PDB entry 9B1Y | electron microscopy, 2.47 A resolution | chains Y and h of the 51 polymer chains in the assembly

Chain Y:
Molecule: 23S rRNA
Organism: Mycolicibacterium smegmatis
Sequence (3038 nucleotides; row label = number of the first residue in the row; note: 81 numbers in that range are skipped by the numbering (no residue carries them; nothing is unmodelled there)):
     2 AAGUGUUUAA GGGCGCAUGG UGGAUGCCUU GGCACUGGGA GCCGAUGAAG GACGUAGGAG
    62 GCUGCGAUAA GCCUCGGGGA GCUGUCAACC GAGCGUUGAU CCGAGGAUGU CCGAAUGGGG
   122 AAACCCGGCA CGAGUGAUGU CGUGUCACCA GGCGCUGAAU AUAUAGGCGU CUGGGGGGAA
   182 CGCGGGGAAG UGAAACAUCU CAGUACCCGU AGGAAGAGAA AACAAAAUGU GAUUCCGUGA
   242 GUAGUGGCGA GCGAAAGCGG AGGAUGGCUA AACCGUAUGC AUGUGAUACC GGGUAGGGGU
   302 UGUGUGUGCG GGGUUGUGGG ACCUAUCUUU CCGGCUCUAC CUGGCUGGAG GGCAGUGAGA
   362 AAAUGUUGUG GUUAGCGGAA AUGGCUUGGG AUGGCCUGCC GUAGACGGUG AGAGCCCGGU
   422 ACGUGAAAAC CCGACGUCUG UCUUGAUGGU GUUCCCGAGU AGCAGCGGGC CCGUGGAAUC
   482 UGCUGUGAAU CUGCCGGGAC CACCCGGUAA GCCUGAAUAC UUCCCAGUGA CCGAUAGCGG
   542 AUUAGUACCG UGAGGGAAUG GUGAAAAGUA CCCCGGGAGG GGAGUGAAAG AGUACCUGAA
   602 ACCGUGCGCU UACAAUCCGU CAGAGCCCUC GACGUGUCGU GGGGUGAUGG CGUGCCUUUU
   662 GAAGAAUGAG CCUGCGAGUC AGGGACAUGU CGCGAGGUUA ACCCGGGUGG GGUAGCCGCA
   722 GCGAAAGCGA GUCUGAAUAG GGCGUAUCCA CACAAGAGUG UGUGGUGUAG UGGUGUGUUC
   782 UGGACCCGAA GCGGAGUGAU CUACCCAUGG CCAGGGUGAA GCGCGGGUAA GACCGCGUGG
   842 AGGCCCGAAC CCACUUAGGU UGAAGACUGA GGGGAUGAGC UGUGGGUAGG GGUGAAAGGC
   902 CAAUCAAACU CCGUGAUAGC UGGUUCUCCC CGAAAUGCAU UUAGGUGCAG CGUCGCAUGU
   962 UUCUUGCCGG AGGUAGAGCU ACUGGAUGGC CGAUGGGCCC CACAGGGUUA CUGACGUCAG
  1022 CCAAACUCCG AAUGCCGGUA AGUCCAAGAG UGCGGCAGUG AGACGGCGGG GGAUAAGCUC
  1082 CGUGCGUCGA GAGGGAAACA GCCCAGAUCG CCGGCUAAGG CCCCUAAGCG UGUGCUAAGU
  1142 GGAAAAGGAU GUGCAGUCGC GAAGACAACC AGGAGGUUGG CUUAGAAGCA GCCACCCUUG
  1202 AAAGAGUGCG UAAUAGCUCA CUGGUCAAGU GAUUGUGCGC CGAUAAUGUA GCGGGGCUCA
  1262 AGCACACCGC CGAAGCCGCG GCAGCCAACG UGUUGGCUGG GUAGGGGAGC GUCCUGCAUC
  1322 CGGUGAAGCC GCCGAGUGAU CGAGUGGUGG AGGGUGUGGG AGUGAGAAUG CAGGCAUGAG
  1382 UAGCGAUUAG GCAAGUGAGA ACCUUGCCCG CCGAAAGACC AAGGGUUCCU GGGCCAGGCC
  1442 AGUCCGCCCA GGGUGAGUCG GGACCUAAGG CGAGGCCGAC AGGCGUAGUC GAUGGACAAC
  1502 GGGUUGAUAU UCCCGUACCC GUGUAUGUGC GUCCAUGAUG AAUCAGCGGU ACUAACCAUC
  1562 CAAAACCACC GUGACCGCAC CUUUCGGGGU GUGGCGUUGG UGGGGCUGCA UGGGACCUUC
  1622 GUUGGUAGUA GUCAAGCGAU GGGGUGACGC AGGAAGGUAG CCGUACCGGU CAGUGGUAAU
  1682 ACCGGGGUAA GCCUGUAGGG AGUCAGAUAG GUAAAUCCGU CUGGCAUAUA UCCUGAGAGG
  1742 UGAUGCAUAG CCGAGUGAGG CGAAUUCGGU GAUCCUAUGC UGCCGAGAAA AGCCUCUAGC
  1802 GAGGACAUAC ACGGCCCGUA CCCCAAACCA ACACAGGUGG UCAGGUAGAG AAUACUAAGG
  1862 CGUACGAGUG AACUAUGGUU AAGGAACUCG GCAAAAUGCC CCCGUAACUU CGGGAGAAGG
  1922 GGGACCCACA UGGCGUGUAA GCCUUUACGG CCCAAGCGUG AGUGGGUGGC ACAAACCAGU
  1982 GAGAAGCGAC UGUUUACUAA AAACACAGGU CCGUGCGAAG UCGCAAGACG AUGUAUACGG
  2042 ACUGACGCCU GCCCGGUGCU GGAAGGUUAA GAGGACCCGU UAACUCCCUU UGGGGGUGAA
  2102 GCGGAGAAUU UAAGCCCCAG UAAACGGCGG UGGUAACUAU AACCAUCCUA AGGUAGCGAA
  2162 AUUCCUUGUC GGGUAAGUUC CGACCUGCAC GAAUGGCGUA ACGACUUCUC AACUGUCUCA
  2222 ACCAUAGACU CGGCGAAAUU GCACUACGAG UAAAGAUGCU CGUUACGCGC GGCAGGACGA
  2282 AAAGACCCCG GGACCUUCAC UACAACUUGG UAUUGGUGCU CGAU
  2407 CGUAUUGGGC CUCUAACCUC GGACCGUAUA UCCGGUUCAG GGACAGUGCC UGGUGGGUAG
  2467 UUUAACUGGG GCGGUUGCCU CCUAAAAUGU AACGGAGGCG CCCAAAGGUU CCCUCAACCU
  2527 GGACGGCAAU CAGGUGUUGA GUGUAAGUGC ACAAGGGAGC UUGACUGCGA GACGGACAUG
  2587 UCGAGCAGGG ACGAAAGUCG GGACUAGUGA UCCGGCACCU CUGAGUGGAA GGGGUGUCGC
  2647 UCAACGGAUA AAAGGUACCC CGGGGAUAAC AGGCUGAUCU UCCCCAAGAG UCCAUAUCGA
  2707 CGGGAUGGUU UGGCACCUCG AUGUCGGCUC GUCGCAUCCU GGGGCUGGAG CAGGUCCCAA
  2767 GGGUUGGGCU GUUCGCCCAU UAAAGCGGCA CGCGAGCUGG GUUUAGAACG UCGUGAGACA
  2827 GUUCGGUCUC UAUCCGCCGC GCGCGUCAGA AGCUUGAGGA AACCUGUCCC UAGUACGAGA
  2887 GGACCGGGAC GGACGAACCU CUGGUAUACC AGUUGUCCCA CCAGGGGCAC GGCUGGAUAG
  2947 CCACGUUCGG ACAGGAUAAC CGCUGAAAGC AUCUAAGCGG GAAACCUCUU CCAAGACCAG
  3007 GCUUCUCACC CUCUAGGAGG GAUAAGGCCC CCCGCAGACC ACGGGAUUGA UAGACCAGAC
  3067 CUGGAAGCCU AGUAAUAGGU GCAGGGAACU GGCACUAACC GGCCGAAAAC UUAC
Bound ions: Mg2+ site 1: G13, G14, U611; Mg2+ site 2: G77, G78; Mg2+ site 3: A105, G106; Mg2+ site 4 near G106 (its only coordinating residue here); Mg2+ site 5: U109, G110; Mg2+ site 6 near U117 (its only coordinating residue here); Mg2+ site 7 near G153 (its only coordinating residue here); Mg2+ site 8: U163, A164; Mg2+ site 9 near G176 (its only coordinating residue here); Mg2+ site 10: G191, U2467; Mg2+ site 11: U192, U201, C202; Mg2+ site 12: G193, A194; 308 more Mg2+ sites not listed

Chain h:
Protein: 50S ribosomal protein L15
Organism: Mycolicibacterium smegmatis
Reference sequence: A0A653FF82 (A0A653FF82_MYCSM); numbering as in UniProt (aligned over 3-147)
Sequence (145 residues; numbered 3 to 147; the number before each row is that of its first residue):
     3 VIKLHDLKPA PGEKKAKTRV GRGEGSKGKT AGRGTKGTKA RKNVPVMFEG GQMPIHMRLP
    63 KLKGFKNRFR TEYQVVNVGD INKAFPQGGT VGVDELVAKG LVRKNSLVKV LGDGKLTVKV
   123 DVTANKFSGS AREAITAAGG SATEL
Bound ions: Mg2+ site 1: Glu26 (shared with 1 residue of chain n); Mg2+ site 2: Lys44 (shared with A919(Y) of chain Y)

How chain Y and chain h interact:
Residue-residue contacts (129):
  A194(Y) with Phe50(h), phosphate contact
  A195(Y) with Phe50(h), phosphate contact
  A244(Y) with Arg70(h), hydrogen bond to the sugar
  C249(Y) with Lys63(h), sugar contact
  G250(Y) with Met59(h), phosphate contact
  A251(Y) with Met49(h), phosphate contact; Phe50(h), sugar contact
  G252(Y) with Met49(h), phosphate contact
  C657(Y) with Lys31(h), hydrogen bond to the phosphate
  U658(Y) with Lys31(h), salt bridge to the phosphate
  U659(Y) with Lys38(h), phosphate contact
  G679(Y) with Val22(h), sugar contact; Arg24(h), salt bridge to the phosphate; Ala33(h), base contact; Arg35(h), hydrogen bond to the base
  U680(Y) with Lys19(h), phosphate contact
  C681(Y) with Lys19(h), salt bridge to the phosphate
  G690(Y) with Gly14(h), hydrogen bond to the sugar; Glu15(h), hydrogen bond to the base
  U691(Y) with Glu15(h), hydrogen bond to the sugar
  U714(Y) with Arg105(h), hydrogen bond to the phosphate
  A715(Y) with Arg105(h), salt bridge to the phosphate
  G716(Y) with Arg105(h), salt bridge to the phosphate
  A725(Y) with Lys65(h), hydrogen bond to the base; Gly66(h), base contact; Phe67(h), hydrogen bond to the sugar
  A726(Y) with Phe67(h), sugar contact; Asn69(h), sugar contact
  A727(Y) with Asn69(h), sugar contact
  G730(Y) with Leu113(h), phosphate contact; Ser130(h), phosphate contact
  A731(Y) with Leu113(h), phosphate contact; Gly114(h), phosphate contact; Asp115(h), hydrogen bond to the phosphate
  G776(Y) with Lys16(h), hydrogen bond to the sugar; Lys17(h), hydrogen bond to the sugar
  U777(Y) with Lys17(h), sugar contact; Lys19(h), salt bridge to the phosphate
  G778(Y) with Thr20(h), phosphate contact
  C781(Y) with Asn45(h), hydrogen bond to the phosphate; Val46(h), phosphate contact
  A785(Y) with Lys44(h), phosphate contact
  C786(Y) with Arg35(h), base contact; Ala42(h), hydrogen bond to the base; Arg43(h), base contact; Lys44(h), phosphate contact
  A919(Y) with Lys44(h), salt bridge to the phosphate
  G920(Y) with Thr40(h), hydrogen bond to the sugar; Arg43(h), phosphate contact; Lys44(h), salt bridge to the phosphate
  C921(Y) with Gly39(h), phosphate contact; Arg43(h), salt bridge to the phosphate
  U922(Y) with Lys38(h), salt bridge to the phosphate; Arg43(h), salt bridge to the phosphate
  U925(Y) with Gly23(h), sugar contact; Lys31(h), salt bridge to the phosphate
  U926(Y) with Gly23(h), phosphate contact; Arg24(h), hydrogen bond to the phosphate; Gly25(h), hydrogen bond to the phosphate; Lys29(h), phosphate contact; Gly30(h), phosphate contact; Lys31(h), hydrogen bond to the phosphate
  U928(Y) with Gly27(h), hydrogen bond to the phosphate; Ser28(h), hydrogen bond to the base
  A940(Y) with Gln54(h), sugar contact
  U941(Y) with Gly52(h), hydrogen bond to the sugar; Gly53(h), sugar contact; Gln54(h), hydrogen bond to the sugar
  G946(Y) with Thr40(h), hydrogen bond to the sugar; Gly52(h), base contact
  U947(Y) with Gly39(h), phosphate contact; Thr40(h), hydrogen bond to the phosphate; Lys41(h), salt bridge to the phosphate; Gly52(h), base contact
  G948(Y) with Lys41(h), salt bridge to the phosphate; Val46(h), phosphate contact; Glu51(h), hydrogen bond to the sugar
  G1059(Y) with Arg35(h), sugar contact; Lys41(h), phosphate contact
  U1060(Y) with Gly36(h), phosphate contact; Thr37(h), hydrogen bond to the phosphate
  A1304(Y) with Glu26(h), phosphate contact; Thr32(h), phosphate contact; Gly36(h), phosphate contact
  G1305(Y) with Thr32(h), phosphate contact; Gly34(h), hydrogen bond to the phosphate; Arg35(h), hydrogen bond to the phosphate; Gly36(h), hydrogen bond to the phosphate
  G1306(Y) with Lys29(h), salt bridge to the phosphate
  G1308(Y) with Lys17(h), salt bridge to the phosphate
  G1317(Y) with Leu6(h), sugar contact
  C1318(Y) with Leu6(h), sugar contact
  G1357(Y) with His7(h), hydrogen bond to the base
  U1358(Y) with His7(h), sugar contact; Leu9(h), hydrogen bond to the sugar; Lys10(h), hydrogen bond to the phosphate
  G1359(Y) with Lys10(h), salt bridge to the phosphate; Pro11(h), phosphate contact
  G1360(Y) with Lys16(h), phosphate contact
  U1364(Y) with Arg21(h), hydrogen bond to the base
  G1365(Y) with Arg24(h), salt bridge to the phosphate
  A2582(Y) with Gln54(h), base contact
  C2583(Y) with Arg60(h), base contact
  A2584(Y) with Arg60(h), hydrogen bond to the sugar; Leu61(h), sugar contact
  A2616(Y) with Met55(h), base contact; Arg60(h), hydrogen bond to the sugar
  U2617(Y) with Met59(h), sugar contact; Arg60(h), sugar contact; Leu61(h), phosphate contact; Pro62(h), phosphate contact
  C2618(Y) with Pro62(h), phosphate contact; Lys63(h), hydrogen bond to the phosphate
  C2619(Y) with Lys63(h), salt bridge to the phosphate
  C2627(Y) with Phe67(h), base contact
  U2628(Y) with Phe67(h), sugar contact; Asn69(h), hydrogen bond to the sugar
  A2630(Y) with Arg70(h), hydrogen bond to the base; Phe71(h), sugar contact
  G2638(Y) with Phe67(h), base contact
  G2639(Y) with Gly66(h), hydrogen bond to the phosphate
  G2640(Y) with Lys65(h), hydrogen bond to the phosphate; Gly66(h), hydrogen bond to the phosphate
  U2641(Y) with Lys65(h), salt bridge to the phosphate
  G2652(Y) with Gln54(h), hydrogen bond to the base; Met55(h), sugar contact; Arg60(h), base contact
  G2653(Y) with Met55(h), base contact
  A2672(Y) with Lys38(h), base contact
Other interface residues (no listed pair), chain Y (83 interface residues in all): G245, U660, A678, A721, U780, U918, G923, C927, C929, A1058, G2629
Other interface residues (no listed pair), chain h (65 interface residues in all): Pro13, Ala18, His58, Lys68, Arg72

Overview:
Chain Y and chain h form an interface of 83 and 65 residues respectively; the contacts include 42 hydrogen
bonds and 20 salt bridges. Polar contacts include G679(Y)-Arg35(h), G690(Y)-Glu15(h) and A725(Y)-Lys65(h).
G13(Y), G14(Y) and U611(Y) form the Mg2+ site 1.
Here chain Y is 23S rRNA and chain h is 50S ribosomal protein L15, both from Mycolicibacterium smegmatis.
Entry 9B1Y (WT strain WT mycobacterial ribosome) was determined by electron microscopy.
